Entry 6E6M (X-ray diffraction, 1.55 A resolution); this record covers chain A.

== Chain A ==
Molecule: Retinol-binding protein 1
Source organism: Homo sapiens
UniProtKB: P09455 (RET1_HUMAN); residues 1-134 here correspond to UniProt positions 2-135 (UniProt number = residue number + 1)
Amino-acid sequence (140 residues; each row starts with the number of its first residue):
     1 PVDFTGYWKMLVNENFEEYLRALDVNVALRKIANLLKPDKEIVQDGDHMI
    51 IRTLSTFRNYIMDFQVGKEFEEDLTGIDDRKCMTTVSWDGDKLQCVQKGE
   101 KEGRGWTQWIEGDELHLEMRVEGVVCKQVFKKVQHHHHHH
Disordered / not traced: 137-140
Construct notes: expression tag (135-140)
Small-molecule neighbours: cannabidiorcin (8CB; (1'R,2'R)-4,5'-dimethyl-2'-(prop-1-en-2-yl)-1',2',3',4'-tetrahydro[1,1'-biphenyl]-2,6-diol): Met-10, Asn-13, Phe-16, Leu-20, Leu-29, Ala-33, Leu-36, Pro-38, Thr-53, Ser-55, Arg-58, Asn-59, Tyr-60, Gly-76, Ile-77, Gln-128
Curated features (UniProtKB/Swiss-Prot):
  - region: Arg-21 to Lys-31 (Important for interaction with STRA6)
  - binding site (all-trans-retinol): Lys-40, Met-62, Gln-108
Reported in the primary citation:
  - binding site for cannabidiorcin: Ala-33
  - specificity-determining residues: Pro-38 (proposed by the authors, not directly observed)

== In short ==
Ligands of chain A: cannabidiorcin. UniProt lists 3 all-trans-retinol-binding residues. The paper reports a
binding site for cannabidiorcin at Ala-33; the specificity determinant Pro-38.
Chain A is Retinol-binding protein 1 (Homo sapiens); the structure, Crystal structure of human cellular
retinol-binding protein 1 in complex with cannabidiorcin (CBDO), was determined by X-ray diffraction,
deposited together with 6E5L, 6E5T, 6E5W and 6E6K.
